PDB entry 3C25 | X-ray diffraction, 2.50 A resolution | chains C and A of the 4 polymer chains in the assembly

== Chain C ==
Molecule: 22-nt DNA strand
Sequence (22 nucleotides; row label = number of the first residue in the row):
     1 CGGAGGCGCG GCCGCGCCGC CG

== Chain A ==
Protein: NotI restriction endonuclease
Source organism: Nocardia otitidiscaviarum
UniProt: Q2I6W2 (Q2I6W2_9NOCA); residue numbers follow UniProt; this construct covers 1-383
Sequence (383 residues; numbered 1 to 383; the number before each row is that of its first residue):
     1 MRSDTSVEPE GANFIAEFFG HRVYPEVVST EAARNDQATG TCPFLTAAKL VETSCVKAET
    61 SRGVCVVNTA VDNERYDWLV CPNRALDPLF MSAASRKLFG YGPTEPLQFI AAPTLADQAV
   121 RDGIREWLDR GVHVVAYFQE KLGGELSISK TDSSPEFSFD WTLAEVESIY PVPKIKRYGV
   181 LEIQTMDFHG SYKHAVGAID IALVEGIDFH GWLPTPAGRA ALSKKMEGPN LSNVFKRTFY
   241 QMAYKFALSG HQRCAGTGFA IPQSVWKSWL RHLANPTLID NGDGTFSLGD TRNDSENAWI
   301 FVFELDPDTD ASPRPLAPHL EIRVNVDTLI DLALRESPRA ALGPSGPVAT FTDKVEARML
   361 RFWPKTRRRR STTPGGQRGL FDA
Disordered / not traced: 1-11, 366-383
Metal / ion sites: Fe ion: Cys-42, Cys-55, Cys-65, Cys-81; Ca2+ site 1: Glu-145, Asp-160; Ca2+ site 2 near Glu-182 (its only coordinating residue here)
What the authors report for this chain:
  - Fe ion coordination: Cys-42
  - Ca2+ coordination: Glu-145, Asp-160, Glu-182
  - catalytic residues: Glu-145, Gln-184
  - catalytic residues: Asp-160, Glu-182 (citing earlier work)
  - binding site for the 22-nt DNA strand (chain C): Lys-245
  - self-association interface (contacts with another copy of this molecule): Val-326 to Phe-362
  - conformationally variable residues: Leu-86 to Asp-87, Thr-185 to Ser-191, Lys-224 to Asn-230

== Interface between chain C and chain A ==
Residue-residue contacts (19):
  DG6(C) / Asn-13(A)  hydrogen bond to the phosphate
  DC7(C) / Val-71(A)  phosphate contact
  DC7(C) / His-189(A)  stacking on the base
  DC7(C) / Pro-229(A)  phosphate contact
  DG8(C) / His-189(A)  hydrogen bond to the base
  DG8(C) / Leu-231(A)  hydrogen bond to the phosphate
  DG8(C) / Ser-232(A)  hydrogen bond to the phosphate
  DC9(C) / His-189(A)  base contact
  DC9(C) / Asn-230(A)  hydrogen bond to the base
  DC9(C) / Lys-236(A)  salt bridge to the phosphate
  DG10(C) / Asn-230(A)  hydrogen bond to the base
  DC15(C) / Lys-141(A)  hydrogen bond to the phosphate
  DG16(C) / Glu-140(A)  sugar contact
  DG16(C) / Lys-141(A)  salt bridge to the phosphate
  DC17(C) / Gly-144(A)  phosphate contact
  DC17(C) / Glu-145(A)  sugar contact
  DC18(C) / Leu-146(A)  phosphate contact
  DC18(C) / Ser-147(A)  hydrogen bond to the phosphate
  DG19(C) / Ser-149(A)  sugar contact
Other interface residues (no listed pair), chain A (20 interface residues in all): Ala-12, Gly-143, Glu-227, Gly-228, Asn-233

== In short ==
The interface between chain C and chain A involves 10 residues on one side and 20 on the other, with 8
hydrogen bonds, 2 salt bridges and 1 aromatic stacking contact. Polar pairs include DG8(C)/His-189(A),
DC9(C)/Asn-230(A) and DG10(C)/Asn-230(A). The paper reports catalytic residues Glu-145(A), Gln-184(A) and
Asp-160(A) among others; a binding site for the 22-nt DNA strand (chain C) at Lys-245(A).
Chain C is a 22-nt DNA strand and chain A is NotI restriction endonuclease (Nocardia otitidiscaviarum); the
structure, Crystal Structure of NotI Restriction Endonuclease Bound to Cognate DNA, was determined by X-ray
diffraction.
